9C7Y - chains C and D of the 5 polymer chains in the assembly; structure by electron microscopy, 3.24 A resolution.

== Chain C (and D) ==
Name: Phosphoprotein
Organism: Human respiratory syncytial virus A2
Notes: chain D of this document is another copy of the same molecule, construct and numbering; everything in this record applies to it too
UniProtKB: P03421 (PHOSP_HRSVA); numbering as in UniProt (aligned over 1-241)
Sequence (256 residues; row label = number of the first residue in the row):
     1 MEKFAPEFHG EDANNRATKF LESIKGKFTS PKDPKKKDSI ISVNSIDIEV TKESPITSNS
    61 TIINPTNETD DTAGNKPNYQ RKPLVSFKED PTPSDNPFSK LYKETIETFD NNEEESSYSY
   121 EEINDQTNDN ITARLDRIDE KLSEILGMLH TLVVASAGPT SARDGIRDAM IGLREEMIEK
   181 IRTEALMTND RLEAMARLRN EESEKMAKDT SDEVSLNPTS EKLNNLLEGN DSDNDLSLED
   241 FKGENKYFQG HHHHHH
Not modelled in the structure: 1-129, 187-256 (chain D: 1-129, 185-256)
Sequence notes: expression tag (242-256)
UniProt features mapped onto this chain:
  - region: Met-1 to Ser-30 (Binding to monomeric RNA-free nucleoprotein), Ser-39 to Thr-57 (Important for viral particle assembly), Arg-81 to Phe-87 (Binding to host phosphatase PP1), Asp-90 to Asp-110 (Binding to protein M2-1), Leu-216 to Ser-232 (Binding to RNA-directed RNA polymerase L), Ser-232 to Phe-241 (Binding to the N-RNA complex)
  - site: Thr-108 (Interaction with protein M2-1)
  - modified residue: Thr-108 (Phosphothreonine), Ser-116 (Phosphoserine), Ser-117 (Phosphoserine), Ser-119 (Phosphoserine), Ser-232 (Phosphoserine), Ser-237 (Phosphoserine)
  - mutagenesis: Phe-87 (F87A: Almost complete loss of viral transcription. Complete loss of interaction with host phosphatase PP1), Phe-98 (F98A: Complete loss of interaction with protein M2-1. Almost complete loss of viral transcription and loss of localization of protein M2-1 in inclusion bodies), Leu-101 (L101A: Complete loss of interaction with protein M2-1. Almost complete loss of viral transcription and loss of localization of protein M2-1 in inclusion bodies), Tyr-102 (Y102A: Complete loss of interaction with protein M2-1. Almost complete loss of viral transcription and loss of localization of protein M2-1 in inclusion bodies), Thr-105 (T105A/D: Complete loss of interaction with protein M2-1. Almost complete loss of viral transcription and loss of localization of protein M2-1 in inclusion bodies), Ile-106 (I106A: Complete loss of interaction with protein M2-1. Almost complete loss of viral transcription and loss of localization of protein M2-1 in inclusion bodies), Thr-108 (T108D: Loss of interaction with protein M2-1 and loss of localization of protein M2-1 in inclusion bodies), Phe-109 (F109A: Complete loss of interaction with protein M2-1. Almost complete loss of viral transcription and loss of localization of protein M2-1 in inclusion bodies), Ser-116 to Ser-119 (60% loss of transcription inhibition by M2-2), Gly-172 (G172S: Almost complete loss of interaction with the nucleoprotein), Glu-176 (E176G: Complete loss of interaction with the nucleoprotein), Asp-233 (D233A: Complete loss of interaction with the N-RNA complex; when associated with A-239), 4 further mutagenesis entries in UniProt

== Interface between chain C and chain D ==
Contacting residue pairs (27; chain C residue first):
  Leu-135(C) / Arg-134(D)
  Asp-136(C) / Arg-134(D)  salt bridge
  Asp-139(C) / Ile-138(D)
  Asp-139(C) / Lys-141(D)  salt bridge
  Leu-142(C) / Ile-138(D)  hydrophobic
  Leu-142(C) / Lys-141(D)
  Leu-142(C) / Leu-142(D)  hydrophobic
  Leu-142(C) / Ile-145(D)  hydrophobic
  Ile-145(C) / Ile-145(D)  hydrophobic
  Leu-146(C) / Lys-141(D)
  Leu-146(C) / Glu-144(D)
  Leu-146(C) / Ile-145(D)  hydrophobic
  Leu-146(C) / Met-148(D)
  Leu-149(C) / Ile-145(D)  hydrophobic
  Leu-149(C) / Met-148(D)  hydrophobic
  Leu-149(C) / Leu-149(D)  hydrophobic
  His-150(C) / Met-148(D)
  Leu-152(C) / Leu-152(D)  hydrophobic
  Val-153(C) / Leu-152(D)  hydrophobic
  Ser-156(C) / Leu-152(D)
  Asp-164(C) / Arg-163(D)  salt bridge
  Met-170(C) / Thr-151(D)
  Ile-181(C) / Arg-174(D)
  Ile-181(C) / Ile-178(D)  hydrophobic
  Arg-182(C) / Ile-181(D)
  Ala-185(C) / Ile-178(D)
  Ala-185(C) / Arg-182(D)
Also at the interface, not in a pair above, chain C (22 interface residues in all): Thr-132, Ile-138, Ile-166, Ala-169, Leu-173, Glu-184
Also at the interface, not in a pair above, chain D (21 interface residues in all): Ile-131, Arg-137, Ala-155, Ile-166, Arg-167, Met-170

== Summary ==
Chain C and chain D form an interface of 22 and 21 residues respectively; the contacts include 3 salt bridges.
Polar pairs include Asp-136(C)/Arg-134(D), Asp-139(C)/Lys-141(D) and Asp-164(C)/Arg-163(D). From UniProt: 19
mutagenesis sites on chain C.
Chain C and chain D are both Phosphoprotein (Human respiratory syncytial virus A2); the structure, Structure
Of Respiratory Syncytial Virus Polymerase in complex with JNJ-2729, was determined by electron microscopy.
